Entry 4H5Q (X-ray diffraction, 2.70 A resolution); this record covers chains A and D of the 4 polymer chains in the assembly.

== Chain A ==
Molecule: Nucleocapsid protein
Source organism: Rift valley fever virus
UniProtKB: D3K5I7 (D3K5I7_RVFV); numbering as in UniProt (aligned over 1-245)
Amino-acid sequence (245 residues; row label = number of the first residue in the row):
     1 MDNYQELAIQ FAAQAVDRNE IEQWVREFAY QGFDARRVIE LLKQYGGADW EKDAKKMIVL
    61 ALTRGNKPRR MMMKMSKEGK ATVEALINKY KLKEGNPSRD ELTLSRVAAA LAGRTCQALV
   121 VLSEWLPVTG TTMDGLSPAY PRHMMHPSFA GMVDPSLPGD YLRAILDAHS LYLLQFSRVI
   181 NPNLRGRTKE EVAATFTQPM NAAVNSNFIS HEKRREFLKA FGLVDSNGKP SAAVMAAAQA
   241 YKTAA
Disordered / not traced: 1-3
UniProt features mapped onto this chain:
  - binding site (RNA): Tyr30, Phe33, Asn66, Lys67, Arg70, Arg99, Ser105, Arg106, Arg185, Thr195
  - site: Trp125 (Important for dimerization)
  - mutagenesis: Trp125 (W125A: Almost complete loss of transcription), Arg178 (R178E: 90% loss of transcription; R178Q: 75% loss of 30transcription)

== Chain D ==
Molecule: 30-mer poly(T) DNA
Sequence (14 nucleotides; numbered 1 to 14; the number before each row is that of its first residue):
     1 TTTTTTTTTT TTTT

== Interface between chain A and chain D ==
Residue-residue contacts (33):
  Tyr30(A) - DT5(D)  stacking on the base
  Ala61(A) - DT9(D)  base contact
  Leu62(A) - DT9(D)  hydrogen bond to the base
  Thr63(A) - DT9(D)  base contact
  Arg64(A) - DT9(D)  sugar contact
  Gly65(A) - DT9(D)  phosphate contact
  Asn66(A) - DT8(D)  sugar contact
  Asn66(A) - DT9(D)  hydrogen bond to the phosphate
  Lys67(A) - DT9(D)  salt bridge to the phosphate
  Arg70(A) - DT10(D)  salt bridge to the phosphate
  Gly95(A) - DT8(D)  base contact
  Asn96(A) - DT7(D)  base contact
  Ser105(A) - DT8(D)  hydrogen bond to the base
  Pro127(A) - DT9(D)  base contact
  Leu173(A) - DT6(D)  base contact
  Phe176(A) - DT9(D)  base contact
  Ser177(A) - DT6(D)  hydrogen bond to the base
  Ile180(A) - DT7(D)  base contact
  Ile180(A) - DT8(D)  sugar contact
  Ile180(A) - DT9(D)  base contact
  Asn181(A) - DT6(D)  hydrogen bond to the base
  Asn181(A) - DT7(D)  sugar contact
  Pro182(A) - DT7(D)  phosphate contact
  Pro182(A) - DT8(D)  phosphate contact
  Asn183(A) - DT7(D)  sugar contact
  Leu184(A) - DT6(D)  base contact
  Thr195(A) - DT6(D)  sugar contact
  Phe196(A) - DT6(D)  base contact
  Gln198(A) - DT4(D)  phosphate contact
  Gln198(A) - DT5(D)  sugar contact
  Pro199(A) - DT5(D)  phosphate contact
  Pro199(A) - DT6(D)  base contact
  Ala202(A) - DT5(D)  base contact
Also at the interface, not in a pair above, chain A (27 interface residues in all): Pro147

== Overview ==
Chain A and chain D form an interface of 27 and 7 residues respectively; the contacts include 5 hydrogen
bonds, 2 salt bridges and 1 aromatic stacking contact. Polar contacts include Leu62(A)-DT9(D),
Ser105(A)-DT8(D) and Ser177(A)-DT6(D).
Chain A is Nucleocapsid protein (Rift valley fever virus) and chain D is a 30-mer poly(T) DNA; the structure,
Crystal Structure of Rift Valley Fever Virus Nucleocapsid Protein Hexamer Bound to Single-stranded DNA, was
determined by X-ray diffraction together with 4V9E, 4H5L, 4H5M, 4H5O and 4H5P from the same study.
